Entry 7TKF (electron microscopy, 7.10 A resolution (low resolution: residue-level contacts below are approximate; hydrogen-bond / salt-bridge calls are withheld)); this record covers chains G and H of the 27 polymer chains in the assembly.

# Chain G
Protein: ATP synthase subunit gamma
From: Saccharomyces cerevisiae
UniProt: P38077 (ATPG_YEAST); residues 1-278 here correspond to UniProt positions 34-311 (UniProt number = residue number + 33)
Chain sequence (278 residues; each row starts with the number of its first residue):
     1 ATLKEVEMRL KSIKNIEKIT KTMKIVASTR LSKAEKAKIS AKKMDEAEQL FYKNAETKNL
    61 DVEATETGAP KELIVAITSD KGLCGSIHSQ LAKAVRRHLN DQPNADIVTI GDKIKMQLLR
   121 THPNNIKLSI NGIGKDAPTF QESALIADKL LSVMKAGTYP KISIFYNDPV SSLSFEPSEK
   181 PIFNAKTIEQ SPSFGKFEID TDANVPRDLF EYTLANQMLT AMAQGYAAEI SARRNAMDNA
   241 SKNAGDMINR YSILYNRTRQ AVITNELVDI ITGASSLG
Not modelled in the structure: 60-70, 277-278

# Chain H
Protein: ATP synthase subunit delta
From: Saccharomyces cerevisiae
UniProt: Q12165 (ATPD_YEAST); residues 1-138 here correspond to UniProt positions 23-160 (UniProt number = residue number + 22)
Chain sequence (138 residues; each row starts with the number of its first residue):
     1 AEAAAASSGL KLQFALPHET LYSGSEVTQV NLPAKSGRIG VLANHVPTVE QLLPGVVEVM
    61 EGSNSKKFFI SGGFATVQPD SQLCVTAIEA FPLESFSQEN IKNLLAEAKK NVSSSDAREA
   121 AEAAIQVEVL ENLQSVLK
Not modelled in the structure: 1-10, 24-25, 91, 98, 116-117, 137-138

# How chain G and chain H interact
Pairs across the interface - 8 pairs, chain G then chain H:
  Ala-37(G) / Pro-17(H)
  Ser-40(G) / Leu-16(H)
  Ser-40(G) / Pro-17(H)
  Ala-41(G) / Pro-17(H)
  Phe-197(G) / Pro-47(H)
  Glu-198(G) / Pro-47(H)
  Glu-198(G) / Thr-48(H)
  Glu-198(G) / Val-49(H)
Also at the interface, not in a pair above, chain H (6 interface residues in all): Glu-19

# Overview
5 residues of chain G and 6 residues of chain H are in contact.
Chain G is ATP synthase subunit gamma and chain H is ATP synthase subunit delta, both from Saccharomyces
cerevisiae; the structure, Yeast ATP synthase State 2binding(b) with 10 mM ATP backbone model, was determined
by electron microscopy together with 7TJS, 7TJT, 7TJU, 7TJV, 7TJW, 7TJX and 30 further entries from the same
study.
